6UUP - chain A; structure by X-ray diffraction, 2.20 A resolution.

[Chain A]
Name: Anti-CD33 conditional scFv
Organism: Camelidae mixed library
Notes: antibody fragment or engineered binder
Chain sequence (271 residues; numbered 1 to 271; the number before each row is that of its first residue):
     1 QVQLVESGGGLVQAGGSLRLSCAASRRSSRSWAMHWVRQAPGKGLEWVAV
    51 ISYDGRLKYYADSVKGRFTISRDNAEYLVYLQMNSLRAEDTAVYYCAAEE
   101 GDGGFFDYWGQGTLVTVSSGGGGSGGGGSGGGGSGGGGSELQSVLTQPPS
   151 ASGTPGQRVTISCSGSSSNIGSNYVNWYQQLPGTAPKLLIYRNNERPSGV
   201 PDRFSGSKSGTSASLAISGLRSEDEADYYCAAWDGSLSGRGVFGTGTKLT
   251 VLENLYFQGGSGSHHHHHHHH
Unresolved in the structure: 75-76, 120-143, 254-271
Cystine bridges: C22-C96, C163-C230
Metal / ion sites: K+ site 1: S28, S31 (shared with 1 residue of chain B); K+ site 2: Y53 (shared with 4 residues of chain B); K+ site 3: E100, D102, G104, D107 (shared with 1 residue of chain B); K+ site 4: G101 (shared with 3 residues of chain B)
From the paper describing this entry:
  - conformationally variable residues (loop rearrangement, side-chain flip): W32, D102

[Overview]
The K+ site 1 is built by S28 and S31. E100, D102, G104 and D107 coordinate K+ site 3. The paper reports
conformational variability at W32 and D102.
Chain A is Anti-CD33 conditional scFv (Camelidae mixed library); the structure, Structure of anti-hCD33
conditional scFv, was determined by X-ray diffraction together with 6UY3 from the same study.
